2ISO - chains T and A of the 4 polymer chains in the assembly; structure by X-ray diffraction, 2.10 A resolution.

== Chain T ==
Molecule: 16-nt DNA strand
Sequence (16 nucleotides; each row starts with the number of its first residue):
     1 CCGACCGCGC ATCAGC

== Chain A ==
Molecule: Polymerase (DNA directed), beta
Source organism: Homo sapiens
Notes: EC 2.7.7.7
UniProtKB: Q3KP48 (Q3KP48_HUMAN); residues 1-335 here = UniProt positions 1-335
Amino-acid sequence (335 residues; each row starts with the number of its first residue):
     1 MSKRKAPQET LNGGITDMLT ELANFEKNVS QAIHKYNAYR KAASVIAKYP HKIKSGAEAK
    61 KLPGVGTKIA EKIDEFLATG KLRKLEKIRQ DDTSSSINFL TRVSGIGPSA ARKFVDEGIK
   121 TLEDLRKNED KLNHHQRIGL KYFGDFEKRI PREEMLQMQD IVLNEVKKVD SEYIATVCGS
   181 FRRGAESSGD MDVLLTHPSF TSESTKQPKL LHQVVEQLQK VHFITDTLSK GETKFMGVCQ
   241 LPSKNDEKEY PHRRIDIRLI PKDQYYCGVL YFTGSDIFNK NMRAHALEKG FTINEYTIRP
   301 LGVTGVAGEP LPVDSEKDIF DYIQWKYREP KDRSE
Unresolved in the structure: 1-9
Metal / ion sites: Na+ site 1: Lys-60, Leu-62, Val-65 (shared with 1 residue of chain D); Na+ site 2: Thr-101, Val-103, Ile-106 (shared with 1 residue of chain P); Na+ site 3: Asp-190, Asp-192, Asp-256 (together with GFF); Mg2+: Asp-190, Asp-192 (together with GFF)
Ligand contacts: GFF: Arg-149, Gly-179, Ser-180, Arg-183, Ser-188, Gly-189, Asp-190, Asp-192, Tyr-271, Phe-272, Thr-273, Gly-274, Ser-275, Asp-276, Asn-279, Arg-283

== Chain T / chain A interface ==
Residue-residue contacts (25; chain T residue first):
  DC5(T) / His-34(A)  stacking on the base
  DC6(T) / Lys-280(A)  salt bridge to the phosphate
  DC6(T) / Arg-283(A)  hydrogen bond to the base
  DC6(T) / Leu-287(A)  phosphate contact
  DG7(T) / Tyr-271(A)  base contact
  DG7(T) / Arg-283(A)  hydrogen bond to the sugar
  DG7(T) / Leu-287(A)  phosphate contact
  DG7(T) / Thr-292(A)  hydrogen bond to the phosphate
  DG7(T) / Ile-293(A)  sugar contact
  DG7(T) / Asn-294(A)  phosphate contact
  DC8(T) / Asn-294(A)  hydrogen bond to the phosphate
  DC8(T) / Glu-295(A)  sugar contact
  DG9(T) / Thr-233(A)  hydrogen bond to the phosphate
  DG9(T) / Lys-234(A)  sugar contact
  DG9(T) / Arg-258(A)  sugar contact
  DG9(T) / Tyr-296(A)  hydrogen bond to the phosphate
  DC10(T) / Ser-229(A)  phosphate contact
  DC10(T) / Lys-230(A)  phosphate contact
  DC10(T) / Gly-231(A)  phosphate contact
  DC10(T) / Glu-232(A)  hydrogen bond to the phosphate
  DC10(T) / Thr-233(A)  hydrogen bond to the phosphate
  DC10(T) / Lys-234(A)  hydrogen bond to the phosphate
  DA11(T) / Ser-229(A)  sugar contact
  DA11(T) / Lys-230(A)  hydrogen bond to the phosphate
  DT12(T) / Asn-133(A)  phosphate contact
Interface residues without a listed pair, chain A (20 interface residues in all): His-134, Ala-284

== In short ==
8 residues of chain T and 20 residues of chain A are in contact; the contacts include 10 hydrogen bonds, 1
salt bridge and 1 aromatic stacking contact. Polar contacts include DC6(T)/Arg-283(A), DG7(T)/Arg-283(A) and
DG7(T)/Thr-292(A). Chain A binds GFF.
Here chain T is a 16-nt DNA strand and chain A is Polymerase (DNA directed), beta (Homo sapiens). Entry 2ISO
(Ternary complex of DNA Polymerase beta with a dideoxy terminated primer and 2'-deoxyguanosine 5'-beta,
gamma-difluoromethylene triphosphate) was determined by X-ray diffraction (same publication as 2ISP).
